6DEZ - chains L and H; structure by X-ray diffraction, 3.20 A resolution.

# Chain L
Molecule: Anti-phosphotyrosine antibody PY20-4D5 light chain
Source organism: synthetic construct
Notes: antibody fragment or engineered binder
Chain sequence (248 residues; numbered -22 to 225; the number before each row is that of its first residue; numbers below 1 keep their minus sign (Met-22 is residue -22)):
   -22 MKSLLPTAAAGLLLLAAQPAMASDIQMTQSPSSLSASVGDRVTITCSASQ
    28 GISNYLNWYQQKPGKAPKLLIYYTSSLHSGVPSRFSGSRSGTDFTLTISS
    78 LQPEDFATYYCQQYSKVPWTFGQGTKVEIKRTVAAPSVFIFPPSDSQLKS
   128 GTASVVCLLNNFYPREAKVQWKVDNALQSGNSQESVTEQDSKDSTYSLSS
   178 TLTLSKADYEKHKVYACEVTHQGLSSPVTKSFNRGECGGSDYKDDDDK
Unresolved in the structure: -22 to 0, 149-154, 213-225
Disulfides: Cys23-Cys88, Cys134-Cys194

# Chain H
Molecule: Anti-phosphotyrosine antibody PY20-4D5 heavy chain
Source organism: synthetic construct
Notes: antibody fragment or engineered binder
Chain sequence (267 residues; row label = number of the first residue in the row; a row labelled like 72A-72C holds insertion residues (72A, then the next letters in order); numbers below 1 keep their minus sign (Met-25 is residue -25)):
   -25 MKKNIAFLLASMFVFSIATNAYAEISEVQLVESGGGLVQPGGSLRLSCAA
    25 SGYTFTEYTMHWVRQAPGKGLEWMGGIN
   52A P
    53 NSGGTRDNQRFKGRFTISAD
72A-72C TSK
    73 NTAYLQMNSLRAEDTAVYYCARRGPYGN
100A-100G YYNSYYF
   101 DYWGQGTLVTVSSASTKGPSVFPLAPSSKSTSGGTAALGCLVKDYFPEPV
   151 TVSWNSGALTSGVHTFPAVLQSSGLYSLSSVVTVPSSSLGTQTYICNVNH
   201 KPSNTKVDKKVEPKSCDKTHTGGSHHHHHH
Unresolved in the structure: -25 to 0, 127-133, 214-230
Disulfides: Cys22-Cys92, Cys140-Cys196

# Chain L / chain H interface
Residue-residue contacts (54):
  Tyr32(L) - Tyr100B(H)
  Asn34(L) - Tyr100E(H)  hydrogen bond (side chain-backbone)
  Asn34(L) - Tyr100F(H)
  Tyr36(L) - Tyr100F(H)
  Tyr36(L) - Phe100G(H)  hydrogen bond (side chain-backbone)
  Gln38(L) - Gln39(H)  hydrogen bond
  Gln38(L) - Tyr91(H)  hydrogen bond
  Lys42(L) - Tyr91(H)
  Ala43(L) - Tyr91(H)  hydrophobic
  Ala43(L) - Trp103(H)  hydrophobic
  Ala43(L) - Gly104(H)
  Pro44(L) - Leu45(H)  hydrophobic
  Pro44(L) - Tyr91(H)
  Pro44(L) - Trp103(H)  hydrogen bond (backbone-side chain)
  Leu46(L) - Tyr100F(H)  hydrophobic
  Tyr49(L) - Ser100D(H)
  Tyr50(L) - Asn100C(H)
  Tyr87(L) - Gln39(H)
  Tyr87(L) - Lys43(H)  hydrogen bond (side chain-backbone)
  Tyr87(L) - Leu45(H)  hydrophobic
  Tyr91(L) - Asn100C(H)  hydrogen bond (side chain-backbone)
  Tyr91(L) - Tyr100E(H)  hydrophobic
  Pro95(L) - Trp47(H)  hydrophobic
  Pro95(L) - Asn60(H)
  Trp96(L) - Trp47(H)
  Trp96(L) - Tyr100E(H)  hydrogen bond
  Phe98(L) - Val37(H)  hydrophobic
  Phe98(L) - Leu45(H)
  Phe116(L) - Ala137(H)  hydrophobic
  Phe118(L) - Leu124(H)  hydrophobic
  Phe118(L) - Ala125(H)
  Phe118(L) - Ala137(H)
  Ser121(L) - Phe122(H)
  Ser121(L) - Pro123(H)
  Ser123(L) - Phe122(H)
  Gln124(L) - Phe122(H)
  Gln124(L) - Leu141(H)
  Leu135(L) - Phe166(H)  hydrophobic
  Leu135(L) - Val181(H)  hydrophobic
  Asn137(L) - His164(H)
  Asn138(L) - His164(H)  hydrogen bond
  Gln160(L) - Val169(H)
  Gln160(L) - Leu170(H)  hydrogen bond (side chain-backbone)
  Gln160(L) - Gln171(H)
  Ser162(L) - Phe166(H)
  Ser162(L) - Pro167(H)  hydrogen bond (side chain-backbone)
  Val163(L) - Pro167(H)
  Thr164(L) - Phe166(H)
  Asp167(L) - His164(H)
  Ser174(L) - His164(H)  hydrogen bond
  Ser174(L) - Phe166(H)
  Leu175(L) - Phe166(H)
  Ser176(L) - Phe166(H)
  Ser176(L) - Ser179(H)  hydrogen bond
Also at the interface, not in a pair above, chain L (41 interface residues in all): His55, Gln89, Val94, Ser127, Thr129, Ser131, Val133, Glu161, Thr178, Thr180
Also at the interface, not in a pair above, chain H (37 interface residues in all): Gly44, Glu46, Asp59, Asp101, Thr135, Leu138, Lys143, Lys209

# In short
41 residues of chain L and 37 residues of chain H are in contact; the contacts include 13 hydrogen bonds.
Among the polar pairs are Asn34(L)-Tyr100E(H), Tyr36(L)-Phe100G(H) and Gln38(L)-Gln39(H).
Chain L is Anti-phosphotyrosine antibody PY20-4D5 light chain and chain H is Anti-phosphotyrosine antibody
PY20-4D5 heavy chain, both from synthetic construct; the structure, Anti-phosphotyrosine antibody PY20-4D5 Fab
complexed with sulfate, was determined by X-ray diffraction together with 6DF0, 6DF1 and 6DF2 from the same
study.
